4M2A - chain A; structure by X-ray diffraction, 1.66 A resolution.

# Chain A
Protein: UDP-glucose pyrophosphorylase
From: Leishmania major
Notes: EC 2.7.7.9
UniProtKB: Q4QDU3 (Q4QDU3_LEIMA); residue numbers follow UniProt; this construct covers 1-494
Sequence (505 residues; each row starts with the number of its first residue):
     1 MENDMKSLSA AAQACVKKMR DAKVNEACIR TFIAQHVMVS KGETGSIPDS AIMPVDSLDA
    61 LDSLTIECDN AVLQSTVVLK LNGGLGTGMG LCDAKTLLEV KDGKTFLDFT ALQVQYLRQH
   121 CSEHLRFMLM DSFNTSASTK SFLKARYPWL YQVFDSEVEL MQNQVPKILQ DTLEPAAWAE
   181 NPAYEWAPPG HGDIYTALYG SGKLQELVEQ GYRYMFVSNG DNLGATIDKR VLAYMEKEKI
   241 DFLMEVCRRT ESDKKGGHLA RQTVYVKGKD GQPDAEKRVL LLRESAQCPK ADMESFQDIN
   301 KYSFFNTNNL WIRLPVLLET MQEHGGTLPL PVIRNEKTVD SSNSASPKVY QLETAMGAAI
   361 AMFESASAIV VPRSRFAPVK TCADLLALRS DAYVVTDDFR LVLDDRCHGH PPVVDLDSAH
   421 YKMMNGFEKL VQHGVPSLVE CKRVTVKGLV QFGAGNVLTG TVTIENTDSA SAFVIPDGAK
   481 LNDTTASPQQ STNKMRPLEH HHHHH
Unresolved in the structure: 1-5, 489-505
Sequence notes: expression tag (495-505)
Small-molecule neighbours: uridine-5'-diphosphate-glucose (UPG): Leu81, Asn82, Gly83, Gly84, Met130, Gln162, Pro188, Pro189, Gly190, His191, Asn219, Gly220, Asp221, Lys255, Gly256, Gly257, Leu282, Glu284, Phe305, Asn306, Thr307, Asn308, Ala355, Phe376, Pro378, Lys380

# In short
Ligands of chain A: uridine-5'-diphosphate-glucose.
Chain A is UDP-glucose pyrophosphorylase (Leishmania major); the structure, Crystal structure of the
udp-glucose pyrophosphorylase from Leishmania major in the post-reactive state, was determined by X-ray
diffraction, deposited together with 4J18, 4M28 and 4M2B.
